4UA9 - chain A; structure by X-ray diffraction, 0.84 A resolution.

# Chain A
Protein: Beta-lactamase CTX-M-14
Source organism: Escherichia coli
Reference sequence: H6UQI0 (H6UQI0_ECOLX); the author numbering skips numbers that UniProt does not, so the offset changes along the chain: 26-57 = UniProt 23-54; 59-238 = UniProt 55-234; 240-252 = UniProt 235-247; 254-290 = UniProt 248-284
Sequence (263 residues; numbered 25 to 290; 3 numbers in that range are skipped by the numbering (no residue carries them; nothing is unmodelled there); the number before each row is that of its first residue):
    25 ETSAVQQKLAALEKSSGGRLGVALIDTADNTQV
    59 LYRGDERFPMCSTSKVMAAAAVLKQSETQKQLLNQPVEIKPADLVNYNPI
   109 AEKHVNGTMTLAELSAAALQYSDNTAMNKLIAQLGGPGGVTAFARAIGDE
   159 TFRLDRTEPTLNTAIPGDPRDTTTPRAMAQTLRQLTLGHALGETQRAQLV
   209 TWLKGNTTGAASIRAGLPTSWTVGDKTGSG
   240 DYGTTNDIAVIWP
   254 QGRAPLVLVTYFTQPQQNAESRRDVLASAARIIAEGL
Sequence notes: insertion (25)
Modified residues: Glu25 (pyroglutamic acid; PCA)
Glycans and other covalent adducts: compound CB4 linked to Ser70
Ligand contacts: CB4 (pinacol[[2-amino-alpha-(1-carboxy-1-methylethoxyimino)-4-thiazoleacetyl]amino]methaneboronate): Cys69, Lys73, Asn104, Tyr105, Ser130, Asn132, Asn170, Lys234, Thr235, Gly236, Ser237, Gly238, Asp240
From the paper describing this entry:
  - catalytic residues: Ser130
  - contacts within the chain: Asp233-Asp246
  - binding site for CB4: Ser70
  - conformationally variable residues: Lys73, Glu166, Asn170

# Overview
Compound CB4 is covalently linked to Ser70. From the paper: the catalytic residue Ser130; a binding site for
CB4 at Ser70.
Chain A is Beta-lactamase CTX-M-14 (Escherichia coli); the structure, CTX-M-14 Class A Beta-Lactamase in
Complex with a Boronic Acid Acylation Transition State Analog at Sub-Angstrom ..., was determined by X-ray
diffraction together with 4UA6, 4UA7 and 4UAA from the same study.
